9KNQ - chains B and C of the 5 polymer chains in the assembly; structure by electron microscopy, 3.00 A resolution.

Chain B (and C):
Molecule: Phosphoprotein
Source organism: Measles virus strain Ichinose-B95a
Notes: chain C of this document is another copy of the same molecule, construct and numbering; everything in this record applies to it too
UniProt: Q9WMB4 (PHOSP_MEASC); residues 1-507 here = UniProt positions 1-507
Sequence (507 residues; each row starts with the number of its first residue):
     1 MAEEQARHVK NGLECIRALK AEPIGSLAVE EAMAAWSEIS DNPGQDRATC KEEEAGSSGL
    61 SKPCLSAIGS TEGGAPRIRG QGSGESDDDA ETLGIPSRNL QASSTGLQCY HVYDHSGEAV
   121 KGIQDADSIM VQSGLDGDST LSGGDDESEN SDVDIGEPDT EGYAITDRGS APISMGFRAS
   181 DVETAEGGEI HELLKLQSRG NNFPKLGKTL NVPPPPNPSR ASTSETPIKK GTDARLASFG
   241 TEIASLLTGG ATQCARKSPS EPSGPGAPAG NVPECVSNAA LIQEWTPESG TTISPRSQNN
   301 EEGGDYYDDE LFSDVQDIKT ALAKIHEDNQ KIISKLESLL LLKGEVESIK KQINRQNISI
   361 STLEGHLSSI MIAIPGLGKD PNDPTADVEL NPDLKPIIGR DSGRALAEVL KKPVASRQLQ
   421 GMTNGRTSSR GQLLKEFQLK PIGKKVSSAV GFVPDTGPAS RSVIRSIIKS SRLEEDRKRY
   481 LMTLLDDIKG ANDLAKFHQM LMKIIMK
Unresolved in the structure: 1-328, 381-507 (chain C: 1-328, 376-391, 412-432)
UniProt features mapped onto this chain:
  - region (Interaction with the L polymerase): Ser361 to Leu377, Pro396 to Leu410
  - modified residue (Phosphoserine): Ser86, Ser151

Interface between chain B and chain C:
Contacting residue pairs (36; chain B residue first):
  Gln330(B) - Ile333(C)
  Ser334(B) - Leu340(C)
  Ser338(B) - Leu340(C)
  Leu341(B) - Lys343(C)
  Leu342(B) - Lys343(C)
  Glu345(B) - Val346(C)
  Glu345(B) - Lys350(C)
  Ile349(B) - Ile349(C)  hydrophobic
  Ile349(B) - Lys350(C)
  Gln352(B) - Ile353(C)
  Gln352(B) - Asn357(C)
  Ile353(B) - Ile353(C)  hydrophobic
  Arg355(B) - Asn357(C)  hydrogen bond
  Gln356(B) - Ile353(C)
  Gln356(B) - Gln356(C)  hydrogen bond
  Gln356(B) - Asn357(C)
  Ser359(B) - Ile360(C)
  Ile360(B) - Ile360(C)  hydrophobic
  Leu363(B) - Leu363(C)  hydrophobic
  Leu363(B) - Glu364(C)
  His366(B) - Leu367(C)
  His366(B) - Leu394(C)
  Leu367(B) - Leu367(C)
  Ser369(B) - Pro396(C)
  Ile370(B) - Pro396(C)
  Ile370(B) - Ile398(C)  hydrophobic
  Met371(B) - Lys395(C)
  Met371(B) - Pro396(C)  hydrogen bond (backbone-backbone)
  Met371(B) - Ile397(C)
  Met371(B) - Ile398(C)  hydrogen bond (backbone-backbone)
  Ile372(B) - Ile398(C)
  Ala373(B) - Ile398(C)  hydrogen bond (backbone-backbone)
  Ala373(B) - Gly399(C)
  Ala373(B) - Arg400(C)
  Pro375(B) - Arg404(C)
  Leu377(B) - Arg404(C)  hydrogen bond (backbone-side chain)
Interface residues without a listed pair, chain B (27 interface residues in all): Lys331, Lys335, Leu339, Asp380
Interface residues without a listed pair, chain C (22 interface residues in all): Leu336

Overview:
Chain B and chain C form an interface of 27 and 22 residues respectively; the contacts include 6 hydrogen
bonds. Polar contacts include Arg355(B)-Asn357(C), Gln356(B)-Gln356(C) and Leu377(B)-Arg404(C).
Both chains are Phosphoprotein (Measles virus strain Ichinose-B95a). Entry 9KNQ (Measles virus L-P complex in
apo state) was determined by electron microscopy (same publication as 9KNT, 9KNV and 9KNZ).
